PDB entry 9CMP | electron microscopy, 3.30 A resolution | chains G and A of the 3 polymer chains in the assembly

== Chain G ==
Molecule: 22-nt RNA strand
Sequence (22 nucleotides; each row starts with the number of its first residue):
     1 UGGAAGACUAGUGAUUUUGUUG
Disordered / not traced: 22

== Chain A ==
Molecule: Protein argonaute-2
From: Homo sapiens
Notes: EC 3.1.26.-
Reference sequence: Q9UKV8 (AGO2_HUMAN); numbering as in UniProt (aligned over 2-859)
Sequence (860 residues; numbered 0 to 859; the number before each row is that of its first residue; numbering starts at 0):
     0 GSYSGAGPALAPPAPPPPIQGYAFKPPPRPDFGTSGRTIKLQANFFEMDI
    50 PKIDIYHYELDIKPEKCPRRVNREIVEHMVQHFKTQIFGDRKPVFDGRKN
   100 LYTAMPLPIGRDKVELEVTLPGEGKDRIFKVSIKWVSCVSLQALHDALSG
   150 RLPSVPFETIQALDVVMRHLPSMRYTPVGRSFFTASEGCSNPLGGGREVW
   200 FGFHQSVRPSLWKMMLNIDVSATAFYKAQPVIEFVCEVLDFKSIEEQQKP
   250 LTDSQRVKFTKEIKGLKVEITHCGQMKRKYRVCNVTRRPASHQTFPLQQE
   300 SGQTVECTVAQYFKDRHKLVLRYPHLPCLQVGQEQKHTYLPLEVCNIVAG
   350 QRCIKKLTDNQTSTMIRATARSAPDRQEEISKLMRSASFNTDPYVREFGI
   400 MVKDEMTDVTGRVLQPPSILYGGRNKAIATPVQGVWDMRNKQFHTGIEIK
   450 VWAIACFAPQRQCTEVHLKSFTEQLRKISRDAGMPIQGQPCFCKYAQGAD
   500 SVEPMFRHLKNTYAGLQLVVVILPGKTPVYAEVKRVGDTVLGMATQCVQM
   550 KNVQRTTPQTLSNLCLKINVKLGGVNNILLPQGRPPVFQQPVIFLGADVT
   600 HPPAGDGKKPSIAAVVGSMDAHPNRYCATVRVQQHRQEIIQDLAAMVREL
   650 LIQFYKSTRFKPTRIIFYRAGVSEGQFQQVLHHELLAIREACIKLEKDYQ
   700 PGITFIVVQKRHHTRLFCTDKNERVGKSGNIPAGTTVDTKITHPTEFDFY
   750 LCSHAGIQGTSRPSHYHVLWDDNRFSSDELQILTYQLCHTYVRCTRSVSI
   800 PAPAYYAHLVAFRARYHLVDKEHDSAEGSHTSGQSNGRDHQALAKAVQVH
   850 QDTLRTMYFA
Disordered / not traced: 0-22, 120-125, 152-153, 156, 175, 186-188, 245-246, 271-276, 293-321, 330-336, 422-425, 603-607, 709-710, 817
Construct notes: expression tag (0-1); engineered mutation Ala-669 (Asp in Q9UKV8)
Ion coordination: Mg2+ near His-807 (its only coordinating residue here)
Swiss-Prot annotation at these positions:
  - region: Tyr-311 to His-316 (Interaction with guide RNA), Phe-587 to Pro-590 (Interaction with GW182 family members), Leu-650 to Lys-660 (Interaction with GW182 family members), Lys-709, Arg-710 (Interaction with guide RNA), His-753 to Arg-761 (Interaction with guide RNA), Tyr-790 to Arg-812 (Interaction with guide RNA)
  - binding site (a divalent metal cation): Asp-597, His-807
  - modified residue: Tyr-2 (3'-nitrotyrosine), Ser-387 (Phosphoserine), Pro-700 (4-hydroxyproline), Ser-824 (Phosphoserine), Ser-828 (Phosphoserine), Ser-831 (Phosphoserine), Ser-834 (Phosphoserine)
  - natural variant: Leu-192 (L192P: In LESKRES), Gly-201 (G201C: In LESKRES; G201V: In LESKRES), His-203 (H203Q: In LESKRES), Thr-357 (T357M: In LESKRES), Met-364 (M364T: In LESKRES), Ala-367 (A367P: In LESKRES), Gly-573 (G573S: In LESKRES), Gly-733 (G733R: In LESKRES), Cys-751 (C751Y: In LESKRES), Ser-760 (S760R: In LESKRES)
  - mutagenesis: Leu-140 (L140W: No effect), Phe-470 (F470V: No effect on miRNA-binding or target mRNA cleavage. Abrogates binding to the 7-methylguanosine cap of mRNA and prevents inhibition of translation. Abolishes interaction with TNRC6C ...), Phe-505 (F505V: No effect on miRNA-binding or target mRNA cleavage. Abrogates binding to the 7-methylguanosine cap of mRNA and prevents inhibition of translation and abolishes interaction with TNRC6C ...), Lys-533 (K533A: Impairs RNA cleavage), Gln-545 (Q545A: Impairs RNA cleavage), Lys-570 (K570A: Impairs RNA cleavage), Asp-597 (D597A: Abrogates RNA cleavage but does not affect binding to siRNA or translational repression), Gln-633 (Q633A: No effect; Q633R: Abrogates RNA cleavage. Binds siRNA), His-634 (H634P/A: Abrogates RNA cleavage. Binds siRNA), Glu-673 (E673A: Impairs RNA cleavage; E673G: No effect on RNA cleavage), Phe-676 (F676A/I/M/R/Y: Impairs RNA cleavage; F676V: Abrogates RNA cleavage), His-682 (H682Y: No effect), 5 further mutagenesis entries in UniProt
What the authors report for this chain:
  - mutagenesis - D669A: abolished catalytic activity (citing earlier work)
  - Mg2+ coordination: Asp-597, His-807
  - catalytic residues: Asp-597, Glu-637, His-807
  - binding site for the 22-nt RNA strand (chain G): Arg-714
  - binding site for the 28-nt RNA strand: His-712
  - catalytic residues: Arg-710 (proposed by the authors, not directly observed)
  - mutagenesis - H56A/K98A (3.4-fold), H56A/R68A/R97A/K98A (5.8-fold), R97E/K98E (10-fold), R710A (12-fold), R710A/H712A (47-fold), H712A (2.0-fold): decreased catalytic activity
  - mutagenesis - R635A: unchanged catalytic activity
  - specificity-determining residues: Arg-710
  - post-translational modification sites: Ser-387 (citing earlier work)
  - conformationally variable residues (domain motion, order/disorder transition): Ile-353 to Asp-358, Pro-602 to Lys-608, Lys-820 to Arg-837

== How chain G and chain A interact ==
Residue-residue contacts (41; chain G residue first):
  U1(G) with Gly-524(A), hydrogen bond to the base; Lys-525(A), base contact; Thr-526(A), base contact; Tyr-529(A), stacking on the base; Lys-533(A), salt bridge to the phosphate; Gln-545(A), hydrogen bond to the phosphate; Cys-546(A), hydrogen bond to the phosphate; Gln-548(A), hydrogen bond to the base; Lys-566(A), salt bridge to the phosphate; Arg-812(A), salt bridge to the phosphate; Ala-859(A), phosphate contact
  G2(G) with Val-547(A), phosphate contact; Gln-548(A), hydrogen bond to the phosphate; Asn-551(A), hydrogen bond to the phosphate; Gln-558(A), base contact; Thr-559(A), base contact; Asn-562(A), hydrogen bond to the sugar; Lys-566(A), hydrogen bond to the phosphate
  G3(G) with Asn-562(A), sugar contact; Lys-566(A), salt bridge to the phosphate; Arg-792(A), salt bridge to the phosphate; Cys-793(A), hydrogen bond to the sugar
  A4(G) with Ile-756(A), base contact; Tyr-790(A), hydrogen bond to the phosphate; Arg-792(A), salt bridge to the phosphate; Arg-795(A), sugar contact; Tyr-804(A), hydrogen bond to the phosphate
  A5(G) with His-753(A), hydrogen bond to the phosphate; Ser-798(A), hydrogen bond to the phosphate
  G6(G) with His-753(A), salt bridge to the phosphate; Gln-757(A), sugar contact; Thr-759(A), sugar contact; Ser-760(A), phosphate contact; Arg-761(A), hydrogen bond to the phosphate
  A7(G) with Arg-375(A), salt bridge to the phosphate; Thr-759(A), phosphate contact
  G11(G) with Arg-635(A), sugar contact
  G13(G) with Gln-675(A), hydrogen bond to the sugar
  A14(G) with Gly-674(A), sugar contact
  U16(G) with Glu-157(A), sugar contact; Gln-160(A), sugar contact
Interface residues without a listed pair, chain G (12 interface residues in all): U12
Interface residues without a listed pair, chain A (41 interface residues in all): Thr-544, Leu-563, Lys-570, Arg-714, Gly-758, Val-797, Tyr-815

== Overview ==
12 residues of chain G face 41 of chain A across their interface, with 15 hydrogen bonds, 8 salt bridges and 1
aromatic stacking contact. Polar pairs include U1(G)/Gly-524(A), U1(G)/Gln-548(A) and G2(G)/Asn-562(A). The
paper reports catalytic residues Asp-597(A), Glu-637(A) and His-807(A) among others; H56A/K98A,
H56A/R68A/R97A/K98A and R97E/K98E of chain A, among others, reduce catalytic activity; 8 substitutions were
tested in all.
Chain G is a 22-nt RNA strand and chain A is Protein argonaute-2 (Homo sapiens); the structure, Structure of
human Argonaute2-guide-target complex in a fully paired, slicing-competent conformation, was determined by
electron microscopy.
